Entry 2HK2 (X-ray diffraction, 2.30 A resolution); this record covers chains A and B.

# Chain A (and B)
Name: Diphosphomevalonate decarboxylase
From: Staphylococcus aureus
Notes: EC 4.1.1.33; chain B of this document is another copy of the same molecule, construct and numbering; everything in this record applies to it too
UniProtKB: Q2FJ52 (Q2FJ52_STAA3); residues 1-327 here = UniProt positions 1-327
Sequence (331 residues; row label = number of the first residue in the row):
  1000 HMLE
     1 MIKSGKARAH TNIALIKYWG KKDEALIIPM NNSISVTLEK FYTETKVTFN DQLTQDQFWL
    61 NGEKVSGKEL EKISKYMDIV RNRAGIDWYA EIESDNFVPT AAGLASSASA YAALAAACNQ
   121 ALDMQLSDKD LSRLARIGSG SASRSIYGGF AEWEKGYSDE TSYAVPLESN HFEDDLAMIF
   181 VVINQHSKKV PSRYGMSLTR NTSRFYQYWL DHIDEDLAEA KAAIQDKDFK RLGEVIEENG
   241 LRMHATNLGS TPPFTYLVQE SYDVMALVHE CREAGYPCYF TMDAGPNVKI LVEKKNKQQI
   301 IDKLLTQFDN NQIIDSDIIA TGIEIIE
Construct notes: cloning artifact (1000-1003)

# How chain A and chain B interact
Contacting residue pairs - 45 pairs, chain A then chain B:
  Ser187(A) with Gln259(B)
  Arg204(A) with Tyr208(B); Glu237(B), salt bridge; Glu238(B); Leu241(B)
  Phe205(A) with Tyr208(B); Glu238(B); Leu241(B); Arg242(B)
  Tyr208(A) with Arg204(B); Phe205(B); Tyr208(B), hydrophobic
  Glu237(A) with Arg204(B), salt bridge
  Glu238(A) with Arg204(B); Phe205(B)
  Leu241(A) with Arg204(B); Phe205(B); Leu248(B); Pro253(B), hydrophobic
  Arg242(A) with Phe205(B)
  His244(A) with Leu248(B)
  Ala245(A) with Leu248(B), hydrophobic
  Leu248(A) with Leu241(B); His244(B); Ala245(B), hydrophobic; Leu257(B), hydrophobic; Tyr262(B)
  Thr251(A) with His269(B)
  Pro252(A) with Ala266(B), hydrophobic
  Pro253(A) with Tyr262(B); Met265(B), hydrophobic; Phe280(B), hydrophobic
  Phe254(A) with Tyr262(B), hydrophobic
  Thr255(A) with Tyr262(B)
  Leu257(A) with Leu248(B), hydrophobic
  Gln259(A) with Ser187(B)
  Tyr262(A) with Leu248(B); Pro253(B); Phe254(B), hydrophobic; Thr255(B)
  Met265(A) with Pro253(B), hydrophobic
  Ala266(A) with Pro252(B), hydrophobic
  His269(A) with Thr251(B); Pro252(B)
  Phe280(A) with Pro253(B), hydrophobic

# In short
The chain A/chain B interface involves 23 residues from each chain; the contacts include 2 salt bridges. Its
one salt-bridged contact is Arg204(A)-Glu237(B).
Chain A and chain B are both Diphosphomevalonate decarboxylase (Staphylococcus aureus); the structure, Crystal
structure of mevalonate diphosphate decarboxylase from Staphylococcus aureus (monoclinic form), was determined
by X-ray diffraction (same publication as 2HK3 and 2HKE).
